PDB entry 9NOM | X-ray diffraction, 2.87 A resolution | chain A

== Chain A ==
Name: NcdF, a non-ribosomal independent siderophore synthetase
From: Nocardia carnea NBRC 14403
Notes: EC 6.3.2.-
Sequence (612 residues; numbered 0 to 611; the number before each row is that of its first residue; numbering starts at 0):
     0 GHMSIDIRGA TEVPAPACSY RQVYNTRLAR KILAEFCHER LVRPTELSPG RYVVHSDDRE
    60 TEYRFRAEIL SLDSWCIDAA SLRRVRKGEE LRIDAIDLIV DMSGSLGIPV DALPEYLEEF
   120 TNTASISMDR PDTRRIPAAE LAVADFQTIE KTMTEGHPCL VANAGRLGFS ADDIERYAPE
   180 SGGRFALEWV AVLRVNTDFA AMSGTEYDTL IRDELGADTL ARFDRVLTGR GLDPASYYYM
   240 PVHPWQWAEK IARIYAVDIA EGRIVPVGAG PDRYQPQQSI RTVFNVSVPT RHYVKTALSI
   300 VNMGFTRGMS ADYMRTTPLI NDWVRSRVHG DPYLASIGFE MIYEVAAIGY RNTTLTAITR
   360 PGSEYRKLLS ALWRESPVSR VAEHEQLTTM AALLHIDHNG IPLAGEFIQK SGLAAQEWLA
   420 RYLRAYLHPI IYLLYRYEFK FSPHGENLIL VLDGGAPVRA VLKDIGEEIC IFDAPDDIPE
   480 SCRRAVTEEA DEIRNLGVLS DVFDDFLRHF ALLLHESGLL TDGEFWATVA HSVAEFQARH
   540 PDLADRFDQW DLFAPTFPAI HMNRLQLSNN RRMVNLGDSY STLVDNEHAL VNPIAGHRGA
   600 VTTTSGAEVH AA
Not modelled in the structure: 0-15, 568-571, 574-577, 598-611
Residues lining bound ligands: malonate ion (MLI): Ser278, Arg280, Thr281, Lys294, Arg373, Asn446, Lys462, Asp463, Glu467

== In short ==
Chain A binds malonate ion.
Chain A is NcdF, a non-ribosomal independent siderophore synthetase (Nocardia carnea NBRC 14403); the
structure, Structure of the NIS synthetase NcdF from nocardichelin biosynthesis, was determined by X-ray
diffraction (same publication as 9NIJ, 9NIK and 9NIL).
